PDB entry 7D0A | electron microscopy, 4.00 A resolution | chains I and J of the 12 polymer chains in the assembly

== Chain I (and J) ==
Name: MCE family protein
Source organism: Acinetobacter baumannii
Notes: chain J of this document is another copy of the same molecule, construct and numbering; everything in this record applies to it too
Reference sequence: V5V921 (V5V921_ACIBA); numbering as in UniProt (aligned over 1-226)
Sequence (226 residues; row label = number of the first residue in the row):
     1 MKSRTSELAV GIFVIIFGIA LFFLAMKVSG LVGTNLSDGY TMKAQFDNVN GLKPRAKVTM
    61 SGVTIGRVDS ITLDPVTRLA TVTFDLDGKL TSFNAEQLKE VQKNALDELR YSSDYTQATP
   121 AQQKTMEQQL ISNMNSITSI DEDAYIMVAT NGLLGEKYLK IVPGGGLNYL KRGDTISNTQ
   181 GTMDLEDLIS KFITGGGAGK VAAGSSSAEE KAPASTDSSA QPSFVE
Disordered / not traced: 1-2, 194-226

== How chain I and chain J interact ==
Contacting residue pairs (20; chain I residue first):
  L31(I) with F22(J), hydrophobic; F23(J), hydrophobic; K27(J)
  V49(I) with S61(J), hydrogen bond (backbone-backbone); G62(J)
  N50(I) with Y158(J), hydrogen bond
  K53(I) with K57(J)
  I71(I) with V63(J), hydrophobic
  L73(I) with S61(J); V63(J), hydrophobic
  P75(I) with L90(J); F93(J); S139(J), hydrogen bond (backbone-side chain)
  V76(I) with Q97(J)
  R78(I) with P163(J)
  L154(I) with L153(J), hydrophobic; L154(J)
  F192(I) with F192(J), hydrophobic
  I193(I) with K191(J); F192(J), hydrophobic
Also at the interface, not in a pair above, chain I (20 interface residues in all): S29, D47, N48, T72, L185, E186, L188, I189
Also at the interface, not in a pair above, chain J (21 interface residues in all): M60, M147, T150, N151

== In short ==
20 residues of chain I and 21 residues of chain J are in contact, with 3 hydrogen bonds. Polar contacts
include N50(I)-Y158(J), P75(I)-S139(J) and V49(I)-S61(J).
Both chains are MCE family protein (Acinetobacter baumannii). Entry 7D0A (Acinetobacter MlaFEDB complex in
ADP-vanadate trapped Vclose conformation) was determined by electron microscopy together with 7D06, 7D08 and
7D09 from the same study.
